PDB entry 4L1W | X-ray diffraction, 2.20 A resolution | chain A

== Chain A ==
Protein: Aldo-keto reductase family 1 member C2
From: Homo sapiens
Notes: EC 1.3.1.20, 1.1.1.213
UniProt: P52895 (AK1C2_HUMAN); residues 2-323 here = UniProt positions 2-323
Sequence (325 residues; each row starts with the number of its first residue; numbers below 1 keep their minus sign (Ser-1 is residue -1)):
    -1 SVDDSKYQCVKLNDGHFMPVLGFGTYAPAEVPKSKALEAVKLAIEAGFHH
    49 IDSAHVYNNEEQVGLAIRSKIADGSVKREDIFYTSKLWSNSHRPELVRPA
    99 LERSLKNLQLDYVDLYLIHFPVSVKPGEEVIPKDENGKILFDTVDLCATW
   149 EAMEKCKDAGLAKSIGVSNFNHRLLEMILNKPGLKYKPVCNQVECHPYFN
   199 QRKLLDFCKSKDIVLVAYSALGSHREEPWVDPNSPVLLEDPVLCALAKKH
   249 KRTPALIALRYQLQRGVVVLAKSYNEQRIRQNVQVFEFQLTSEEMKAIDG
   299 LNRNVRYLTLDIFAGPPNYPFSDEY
Construct notes: expression tag (-1 to 1)
Curated features (UniProtKB/Swiss-Prot):
  - active site: Tyr55 (Proton donor)
  - binding site (NADP(+)): Gly20 to Tyr24, Asp50, Ser166, Asn167, Gln190, Tyr216 to His222, Lys270 to Asn280
  - binding site (substrate): Tyr24, His117, His222, Trp227
  - site: Lys84 (Lowers pKa of active site Tyr)
  - natural variant: Ile79 (I79V: In SRXY8), His90 (H90Q: In SRXY8), His222 (H222Q: In SRXY8), Asn300 (N300T: In SRXY8)
  - mutagenesis: Tyr24 (Y24A: Strongly decreases affinity for androstenedione. Decreases androstenedione reductase activity about 60-fold), Lys31 (K31A/M: Increases the low androstenedione reductase activity), Arg301 (R301A: Decreases 3-alpha-hydroxysteroid reductase activity about 50-fold), Arg304 (R304A: Decreases 3-alpha-hydroxysteroid reductase activity about 500-fold)
Small-molecule neighbours:
  - NADP (NAP; NADP nicotinamide-adenine-dinucleotide phosphate): Gly22, Thr23, Tyr24, Asp50, Tyr55, Lys84, His117, Ser166, Asn167, Gln190, Tyr216, Ser217, Ala218, Leu219, Gly220, Ser221, His222, Leu236, Ala253, Leu268, Ala269, Lys270, Ser271, Tyr272, Asn273, Arg276, Gln279, Asn280
  - progesterone (STR): Tyr24, Val54, Tyr55, Val128, Ile129, His222, Trp227, Leu306, Leu308

== In short ==
Ligands of chain A: NADP and progesterone. From UniProt: active-site residue Tyr55, 27 NADP+-binding residues,
4 substrate-binding residues and 4 mutagenesis sites.
Chain A is Aldo-keto reductase family 1 member C2 (Homo sapiens); the structure, Crystal Structuer of Human
3-alpha Hydroxysteroid Dehydrogenase Type 3 in Complex with NADP+ and Progesterone, was determined by X-ray
diffraction (same publication as 4L1X).
